Entry 8GMU (electron microscopy, 2.78 A resolution); this record covers chains A and G of the 4 polymer chains in the assembly.

# Chain A
Molecule: Repressor protein cI
From: Escherichia phage Lambda
Reference sequence: P03034 (RPC1_LAMBD); residues 101-236 here correspond to UniProt positions 102-237 (UniProt number = residue number + 1)
Chain sequence (136 residues; row label = number of the first residue in the row):
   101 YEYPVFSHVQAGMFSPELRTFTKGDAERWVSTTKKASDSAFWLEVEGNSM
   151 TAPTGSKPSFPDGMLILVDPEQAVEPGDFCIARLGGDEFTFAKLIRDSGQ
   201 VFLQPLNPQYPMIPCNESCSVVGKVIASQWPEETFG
Unresolved in the structure: 232-236
Construct notes: engineered mutation A192 (Lys193 in P03034)
Reported in the primary citation:
  - contacts within the chain: A111-S149
  - catalytic residues: S149

# Chain G
Molecule: Protein RecA
From: Escherichia coli
Reference sequence: P0A7G6 (RECA_ECOLI); residues 0-352 here correspond to UniProt positions 1-353 (UniProt number = residue number + 1)
Chain sequence (353 residues; each row starts with the number of its first residue; numbering starts at 0):
     0 MAIDENKQKALAAALGQIEKQFGKGSIMRLGEDRSMDVETISTGSLSLDI
    50 ALGAGGLPMGRIVEIYGPESSGKTTLTLQVIAAAQREGKTCAFIDAEHAL
   100 DPIYARKLGVDIDNLLCSQPDTGEQALEICDALARSGAVDVIVVDSVAAL
   150 TPKAEIEGEIGDSHMGLAARMMSQAMRKLAGNLKQSNTLLIFINQIRMKI
   200 GVMFGNPETTTGGNALKFYASVRLDIRRIGAVKEGENVVGSETRVKVVKN
   250 KIAAPFKQAEFQILYGEGINFYGELVDLGVKEKLIEKAGAWYSYKGEKIG
   300 QGKANATAWLKDNPETAKEIEKKVRELLLSNPNSTPDFSVDDSEGVAETN
   350 EDF
Unresolved in the structure: 0, 334-352
Swiss-Prot annotation at these positions:
  - binding site (ATP): G66 to T73
Bound ions: Mg2+: T73 (together with ATP-gamma-S)
Small-molecule neighbours: ATP-gamma-S (AGS; phosphothiophosphoric acid-adenylate ester): P67, E68, S69, S70, G71, K72, T73, T74, E96, D100, Y103, Y264, G265

# Chain A / chain G interface
Pairs across the interface - 35 pairs, chain A then chain G:
  F106(A) - M202(G)  hydrophobic
  L118(A) - F255(G)  hydrophobic
  R119(A) - G204(G)
  T120(A) - K198(G)
  T120(A) - V201(G)
  T120(A) - F203(G)
  T120(A) - N205(G)
  F121(A) - V201(G)
  F121(A) - M202(G)  hydrogen bond (backbone-backbone)
  F121(A) - F203(G)  hydrogen bond (backbone-backbone)
  T122(A) - G200(G)
  K123(A) - M202(G)
  S139(A) - M202(G)
  A140(A) - M202(G)
  F141(A) - M202(G)
  F141(A) - F203(G)  hydrophobic
  L143(A) - F203(G)  hydrophobic
  R183(A) - P206(G)
  G185(A) - D224(G)
  G185(A) - R226(G)  hydrogen bond (backbone-side chain)
  G185(A) - R243(G)
  G186(A) - N205(G)
  G186(A) - P206(G)
  G186(A) - E207(G)
  E188(A) - R243(G)  salt bridge
  E188(A) - K245(G)
  E188(A) - Q257(G)
  F189(A) - F203(G)  hydrophobic
  F189(A) - G204(G)
  N216(A) - I228(G)
  E217(A) - R227(G)
  E217(A) - I228(G)
  E217(A) - G229(G)
  S218(A) - R227(G)
  S218(A) - I228(G)
Also at the interface, not in a pair above, chain A (27 interface residues in all): P104, H108, E117, D138, I181, L184, D187, V222
The authors on this interface:
  - residue pairs: F106(A)-F203(G) (hydrophobic contact), F121(A)-F203(G) (hydrophobic contact), F141(A)-F203(G) (hydrophobic contact), L143(A)-F203(G) (hydrophobic contact), F189(A)-F203(G) (hydrophobic contact)
  - interface residues, chain A: F106(A), F121(A), F141(A), L143(A), D187(A), E188(A), F189(A)
  - interface residues, chain G: R243(G), K245(G)

# Overview
Chain A and chain G form an interface of 27 and 18 residues respectively; the contacts include 3 hydrogen
bonds and 1 salt bridge. Polar pairs include E188(A)-R243(G), G185(A)-R226(G) and F121(A)-M202(G). The paper
describes hydrophobic contacts between F106(A) and F203(G), F121(A) and F203(G) and F141(A) and F203(G) among
others. The paper reports the catalytic residue S149(A); interface residues F106(A), F121(A) and R243(G) among
others.
Here chain A is Repressor protein cI (Escherichia phage Lambda) and chain G is Protein RecA (Escherichia
coli). Entry 8GMU (Structure of lambda repressor in complex with RecA filament) was determined by electron
microscopy (same publication as 7YWA, 8GMS and 8GMT).
